Entry 6CTV (X-ray diffraction, 2.02 A resolution); this record covers chains P and A of the 4 polymer chains in the assembly.

[Chain P]
Molecule: 10-nt DNA strand
Sequence (10 nucleotides; numbered 1 to 10; the number before each row is that of its first residue):
     1 GCTGATGCGX
Modified residues: 2DA (2',3'-dideoxyadenosine-5'-monophosphate) at position 10
Bound ions: Na+: DG9 (shared with Thr-101(A), Val-103(A), Ile-106(A) of chain A)

[Chain A]
Molecule: DNA polymerase beta
Organism: Homo sapiens
Notes: EC 2.7.7.7, 4.2.99.-
Reference sequence: P06746 (DPOLB_HUMAN); residue numbers follow UniProt; this construct covers 1-335
Amino-acid sequence (335 residues; row label = number of the first residue in the row):
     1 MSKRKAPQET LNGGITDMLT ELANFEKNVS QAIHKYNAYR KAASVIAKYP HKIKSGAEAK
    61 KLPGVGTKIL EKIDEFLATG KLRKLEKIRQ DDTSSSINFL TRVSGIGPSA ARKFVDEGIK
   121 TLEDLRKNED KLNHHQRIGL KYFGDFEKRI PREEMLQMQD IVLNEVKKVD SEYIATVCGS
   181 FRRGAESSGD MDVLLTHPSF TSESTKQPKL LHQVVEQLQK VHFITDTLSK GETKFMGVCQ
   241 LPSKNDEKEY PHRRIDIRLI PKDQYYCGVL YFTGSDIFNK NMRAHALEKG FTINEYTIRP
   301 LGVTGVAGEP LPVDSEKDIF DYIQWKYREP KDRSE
Unresolved in the structure: 1-9
Construct notes: conflict Leu-70 (Ala in P06746)
Bound ions: Na+ site 1: Lys-60, Leu-62, Val-65 (shared with 1 residue of chain D); Na+ site 2: Thr-101, Val-103, Ile-106 (shared with DG9(P) of chain P); Na+ site 3: Asp-190, Asp-192, Asp-256 (together with FFJ); Mg2+: Asp-190, Asp-192 (together with FFJ)
Small-molecule neighbours:
  - 2'-deoxycytidine-5'-monophosphate (DC): Ile-174, Ala-175, Thr-176, Leu-194, Thr-196, Lys-262, Tyr-265, Tyr-266
  - FFJ (2'-deoxy-5'-O-[(R)-{[(R)-[difluoro(phosphono)methyl](hydroxy)phosphoryl]oxy}(hydroxy)phosphoryl]cytidine): Arg-149, Gly-179, Ser-180, Arg-183, Ser-188, Gly-189, Asp-190, Asp-192, Tyr-271, Phe-272, Thr-273, Gly-274, Ser-275, Asp-276, Asn-279
Curated features (UniProtKB/Swiss-Prot):
  - region: Arg-183 to Asp-192 (DNA-binding)
  - active site: Lys-72 (Nucleophile)
  - binding site (K(+)): Lys-60, Leu-62, Val-65, Thr-101, Val-103, Ile-106
  - binding site (Na(+)): Lys-60, Leu-62, Val-65, Thr-101, Val-103, Ile-106
  - binding site (dATP): Arg-149, Ser-180, Arg-183, Gly-189, Asp-190
  - binding site (dCTP): Arg-149, Ser-180, Arg-183, Gly-189, Asp-190
  - binding site (dGTP): Arg-149, Ser-180, Arg-183, Gly-189, Asp-190, Asp-192
  - binding site (dTTP): Arg-149, Ser-180, Arg-183, Gly-189, Asp-190
  - binding site (Mg(2+)): Asp-190, Asp-192, Asp-256
  - modified residue: Lys-72 (N6-acetyllysine), Arg-83 (Omega-N-methylarginine), Arg-152 (Omega-N-methylarginine)
  - cross-link (Glycyl lysine isopeptide (Lys-Gly)): Lys-41 (interchain with G-Cter in ubiquitin), Lys-61 (interchain with G-Cter in ubiquitin), Lys-81 (interchain with G-Cter in ubiquitin)
  - natural variant: Leu-22 (L22P: Found in a gastric cancer sample; uncertain significance), Tyr-39 (Y39C: Found in a gastric cancer sample; uncertain significance), Gly-118 (G118V: Decreased DNA-directed DNA polymerase activity), Arg-137 (R137Q: Decreased function in base-excision repair), Arg-149 (R149I: Decreased DNA-directed DNA polymerase activity), Asp-160 (D160N: Found in a gastric cancer sample; uncertain significance), Cys-239 (C239R: Found in a gastric cancer sample; uncertain significance), Lys-289 (K289M: Found in a colon cancer sample; uncertain significance), Asn-294 (N294D: Found in a gastric cancer sample; uncertain significance), Glu-295 (E295K: Found in a gastric cancer sample; uncertain significance)
  - mutagenesis: Phe-25 (F25W: No effect on 5'-dRP lyase activity. Decreased ssDNA binding), His-34 (H34G: Decreased 5'-dRP lyase activity. Decreased ssDNA binding), Lys-35 (K35A: Decreased 5'-dRP lyase activity. Decreased ssDNA binding. Loss of 5'-dRP lyase activity; when associated with A-68 and A-72. Decreased ssDNA binding; when associated with A-68 and A-72 ...), Tyr-39 (Y39F: No effect on 5'-dRP lyase activity; Y39Q: Abolishes DNA polymerase and 5'-dRP lyase activity), Lys-41 (K41R: Abolishes ubiquitination; when associated with R-61 and R-81), Lys-60 (K60A: Decreased 5'-dRP lyase activity. Decreased ssDNA binding), Lys-61 (K61R: Abolishes ubiquitination; when associated with R-41 and R-81), Lys-68 (K68A: No effect on 5'-dRP lyase activity. Decreased ssDNA binding. Loss of 5'-dRP lyase activity; when associated with A-35 and A-72. Decreased ssDNA binding; when associated with A-35 and A-72 ...), Glu-71 (E71Q: No effect on 5'-dRP lyase activity. No effect on structure shown by circular dichroism. No effect on ssDNA binding), Lys-72 (K72A: Severely reduced 5'-dRP lyase activity. Does not affect ssDNA binding. Loss of 5'-dRP lyase activity; when associated with A-35 and A-68. Decreased ssDNA binding ...), Glu-75 (E75A: Slightly decreased 5'-dRP lyase activity. Decreased ssDNA binding. No effect on structure shown by circular dichroism), Lys-81 (K81R: Abolishes ubiquitination; when associated with R-41 and R-61), 5 further mutagenesis entries in UniProt
From the paper describing this entry:
  - binding site for FFJ: Arg-149, Ser-180, Arg-183, Gly-189, Asn-279
  - contacts within the chain: Arg-182/Glu-316, Arg-254/Asp-256
  - Mg2+ coordination: Asp-190, Asp-192
  - binding site for the 10-nt DNA strand (chain P): Arg-254, Tyr-271
  - binding site for the 16-nt DNA strand: Arg-283

[Interface between chain P and chain A]
Residue-residue contacts - 15 pairs, chain P then chain A:
  DG7(P) / Ser-109(A)  phosphate contact
  DC8(P) / Gly-105(A)  phosphate contact
  DC8(P) / Gly-107(A)  hydrogen bond to the phosphate
  DC8(P) / Pro-108(A)  phosphate contact
  DC8(P) / Ser-109(A)  hydrogen bond to the phosphate
  DC8(P) / Ala-110(A)  hydrogen bond to the phosphate
  DG9(P) / Val-103(A)  phosphate contact
  DG9(P) / Ser-104(A)  phosphate contact
  DG9(P) / Gly-105(A)  hydrogen bond to the phosphate
  DG9(P) / Ile-106(A)  phosphate contact
  DG9(P) / His-135(A)  sugar contact
  DG9(P) / Arg-254(A)  phosphate contact
  2DA_10(P) / Arg-254(A)  salt bridge to the phosphate
  2DA_10(P) / Asp-256(A)  sugar contact
  2DA_10(P) / Tyr-271(A)  base contact
Also at the interface, not in a pair above, chain A (14 interface residues in all): Met-236, Phe-272

[In short]
Chain P and chain A form an interface of 4 and 14 residues respectively, with 4 hydrogen bonds and 1 salt
bridge. Among the polar pairs are DC8(P)/Gly-107(A), DC8(P)/Ser-109(A) and DC8(P)/Ala-110(A). From the paper:
a binding site for FFJ at Arg-149(A), Ser-180(A) and Arg-183(A) among others; a binding site for the 10-nt DNA
strand (chain P) at Arg-254(A) and Tyr-271(A).
Chain P is a 10-nt DNA strand and chain A is DNA polymerase beta (Homo sapiens); the structure, Ternary
complex crystal structure of DNA polymerase Beta with a dideoxy terminated primer with CF2, beta ..., was
determined by X-ray diffraction (same publication as 6BEL, 6BEM, 6CR3, 6CR4, 6CR5, 6CR6 and 20 further
entries).
